1PVC - chains 3 and 4 of the 5 polymer chains in the assembly; structure by X-ray diffraction, 2.40 A resolution.

[Chain 3]
Protein: Poliovirus type 3, sabin strain
From: Poliovirus type 3 (strains P3/LEON/37 AND P3/LEON 12A[1]B)
Amino-acid sequence (238 residues; each row starts with the number of its first residue):
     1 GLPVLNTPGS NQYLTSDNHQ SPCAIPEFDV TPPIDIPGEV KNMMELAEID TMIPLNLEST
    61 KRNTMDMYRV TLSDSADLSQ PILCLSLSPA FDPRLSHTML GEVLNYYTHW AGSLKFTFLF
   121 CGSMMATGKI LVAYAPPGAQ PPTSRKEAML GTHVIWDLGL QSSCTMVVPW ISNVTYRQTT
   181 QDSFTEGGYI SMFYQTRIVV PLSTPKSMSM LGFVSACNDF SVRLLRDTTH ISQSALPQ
Not modelled in the structure: 236-238

[Chain 4]
Protein: Poliovirus type 3, sabin strain
From: Poliovirus type 3 (strains P3/LEON/37 AND P3/LEON 12A[1]B)
UniProt: P03302 (POLG_POL3L); residues 2-69 here = UniProt positions 2-69
Amino-acid sequence (68 residues; each row starts with the number of its first residue):
     2 GAQVSSQKVG AHENSNRAYG GSTINYTTIN YYKDSASNAA SKQDYSQDPS KFTEPLKDVL
    62 IKTAPALN
Not modelled in the structure: 17-22
Swiss-Prot annotation at these positions:
  - site: Asn69 (Cleavage)
  - lipidation: Gly2 (N-myristoyl glycine)

[Chain 3 / chain 4 interface]
Contacting residue pairs (35):
  Asn18(3) - Ala40(4)
  Asn18(3) - Ala41(4)  hydrogen bond (side chain-backbone)
  Asn18(3) - Lys43(4)
  His19(3) - Ala40(4)
  Gln20(3) - Ile30(4)  hydrogen bond (side chain-backbone)
  Gln20(3) - Asn31(4)
  Gln20(3) - Tyr32(4)  hydrogen bond (side chain-backbone)
  Gln20(3) - Tyr33(4)
  Gln20(3) - Ser38(4)
  Gln20(3) - Ala40(4)
  Ser21(3) - Ser38(4)  hydrogen bond (backbone-side chain)
  Pro22(3) - Tyr33(4)  hydrophobic
  Pro22(3) - Ser38(4)
  Cys23(3) - Asp35(4)
  Cys23(3) - Ser38(4)  hydrogen bond (backbone-side chain)
  Pro26(3) - Asp35(4)
  Glu27(3) - Lys34(4)  salt bridge
  Glu27(3) - Asp35(4)  hydrogen bond (backbone-side chain)
  Gly38(3) - Phe53(4)
  Glu39(3) - Gln48(4)  hydrogen bond (backbone-side chain)
  Glu39(3) - Lys52(4)  hydrogen bond (backbone-side chain)
  Glu39(3) - Phe53(4)
  Val40(3) - Gln48(4)
  Val40(3) - Phe53(4)  hydrophobic
  Lys41(3) - Tyr46(4)  hydrogen bond
  Lys41(3) - Ser47(4)
  Lys41(3) - Gln48(4)
  Glu45(3) - Gln48(4)  hydrogen bond
  Glu45(3) - Phe53(4)
  Glu48(3) - Pro50(4)
  Glu48(3) - Thr54(4)
  Ile49(3) - Phe53(4)  hydrophobic
  Gln161(3) - Pro66(4)
  Gln161(3) - Ala67(4)  hydrogen bond (side chain-backbone)
  Gln161(3) - Leu68(4)  hydrogen bond (side chain-backbone)
Interface residues without a listed pair, chain 3 (17 interface residues in all): Leu160
Interface residues without a listed pair, chain 4 (23 interface residues in all): Ala37, Asn39, Asp49

[In short]
17 residues of chain 3 and 23 residues of chain 4 are in contact; the contacts include 12 hydrogen bonds and 1
salt bridge. Polar pairs include Glu27(3)-Lys34(4), Asn18(3)-Ala41(4) and Gln20(3)-Ile30(4).
Chain 3 is Poliovirus type 3, sabin strain and chain 4 is Poliovirus type 3, sabin strain, both from
Poliovirus type 3 (strains P3/LEON/37 AND P3/LEON 12A[1]B); the structure, Refinement of the sabin strain of
type 3 poliovirus at 2.4 angstroms and the crystal structures ..., was determined by X-ray diffraction.
